PDB entry 5LOV | X-ray diffraction, 2.40 A resolution | chains A and E of the 6 polymer chains in the assembly

# Chain A
Molecule: Tubulin alpha-1B chain
From: Bos taurus
UniProtKB: P81947 (TBA1B_BOVIN); residue numbers follow UniProt; this construct covers 1-451
Chain sequence (451 residues; row label = number of the first residue in the row):
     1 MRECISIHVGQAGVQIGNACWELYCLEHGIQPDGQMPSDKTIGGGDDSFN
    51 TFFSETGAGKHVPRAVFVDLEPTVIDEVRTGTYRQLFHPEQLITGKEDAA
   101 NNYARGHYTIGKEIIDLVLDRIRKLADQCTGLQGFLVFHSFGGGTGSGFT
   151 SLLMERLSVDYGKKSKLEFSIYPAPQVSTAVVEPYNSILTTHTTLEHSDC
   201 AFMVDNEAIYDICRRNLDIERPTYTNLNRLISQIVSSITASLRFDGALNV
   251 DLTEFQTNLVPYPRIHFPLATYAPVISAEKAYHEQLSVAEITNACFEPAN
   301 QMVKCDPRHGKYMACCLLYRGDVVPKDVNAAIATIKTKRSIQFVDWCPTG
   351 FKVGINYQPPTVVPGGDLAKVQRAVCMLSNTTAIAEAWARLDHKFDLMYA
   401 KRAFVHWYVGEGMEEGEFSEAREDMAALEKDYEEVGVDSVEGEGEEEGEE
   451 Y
Not modelled in the structure: 438-451
Bound ions: Ca2+: Asp39, Thr41, Gly44, Glu55; Mg2+: Glu71, Asp98 (together with GTP)
Small-molecule neighbours: GTP (guanosine-5'-triphosphate): Val9, Gly10, Gln11, Ala12, Gln15, Ile16, Asp69, Asp98, Ala99, Ala100, Asn101, Ser140, Gly142, Gly143, Gly144, Thr145, Gly146, Ile171, Pro173, Val177, Ser178, Thr179, Glu183, Asn206, Tyr224, Leu227, Asn228, Ile231

# Chain E
Molecule: Stathmin-4
From: Rattus norvegicus
UniProtKB: P63043 (STMN4_RAT), isoform P63043-3; residues 5-145 here correspond to UniProt positions 76-216 (UniProt number = residue number + 71)
Chain sequence (143 residues; row label = number of the first residue in the row):
     3 MADMEVIELNKCTSGQSFEVILKPPSFDGVPEFNASLPRRRDPSLEEIQK
    53 KLEAAEERRKYQEAELLKHLAEKREHEREVIQKAIEENNNFIKMAKEKLA
   103 QKMESNKENREAHLAAMLERLQEKDKHAEEVRKNKELKEEASR
Not modelled in the structure: 3-7, 27-43, 142-145
Construct notes: initiating methionine (3); expression tag (4)
Curated features (UniProtKB/Swiss-Prot):
  - modified residue: Ser19 (Phosphoserine)

# Interface between chain A and chain E
Pairs across the interface - 57 pairs, chain A then chain E:
  His107(A) - Leu54(E)
  Tyr108(A) - Lys53(E)
  Tyr108(A) - Ala57(E)  hydrophobic
  Tyr108(A) - Arg61(E)
  Thr109(A) - Arg61(E)  hydrogen bond
  Lys112(A) - Glu58(E)  salt bridge
  Glu155(A) - Ile50(E)
  Arg156(A) - Leu47(E)
  Val159(A) - Pro45(E)
  Val159(A) - Ile50(E)  hydrophobic
  His197(A) - Pro45(E)
  Asp245(A) - Cys14(E)
  Asp245(A) - Ser16(E)
  Ala247(A) - Asn12(E)
  Ala247(A) - Ser19(E)
  Leu248(A) - Ser19(E)
  Pro325(A) - Gln18(E)
  Pro325(A) - Phe20(E)  hydrophobic
  Val328(A) - Phe20(E)  hydrophobic
  Asn329(A) - Val8(E)
  Asn329(A) - Phe20(E)
  Asn329(A) - Val22(E)
  Ile332(A) - Val22(E)  hydrophobic
  Lys336(A) - Leu24(E)
  Lys336(A) - Lys25(E)
  Asp345(A) - Pro26(E)
  Cys347(A) - Pro26(E)
  Pro348(A) - Lys25(E)
  Thr349(A) - Ile23(E)
  Thr349(A) - Leu24(E)  hydrogen bond (backbone-backbone)
  Thr349(A) - Lys25(E)  hydrogen bond (backbone-backbone)
  Gly350(A) - Val22(E)
  Phe351(A) - Glu21(E)
  Phe351(A) - Val22(E)  hydrogen bond (backbone-backbone)
  Phe351(A) - Leu24(E)  hydrophobic
  Lys352(A) - Phe20(E)
  Lys352(A) - Glu21(E)
  Val353(A) - Ser19(E)
  Val353(A) - Phe20(E)  hydrogen bond (backbone-backbone)
  Gly354(A) - Gln18(E)
  Ile355(A) - Ser16(E)
  Ile355(A) - Gly17(E)
  Ile355(A) - Gln18(E)  hydrogen bond (backbone-backbone)
  Asn356(A) - Ser16(E)
  Tyr357(A) - Cys14(E)
  Tyr357(A) - Thr15(E)
  Tyr357(A) - Ser16(E)  hydrogen bond (backbone-backbone)
  Tyr357(A) - Gly17(E)
  Tyr357(A) - Gln18(E)  hydrogen bond
  Val409(A) - Gln64(E)
  Gly410(A) - Arg61(E)
  Gly410(A) - Gln64(E)
  Glu411(A) - Arg61(E)  hydrogen bond (backbone-side chain)
  Gly412(A) - Ala57(E)
  Gly412(A) - Arg60(E)  hydrogen bond (backbone-side chain)
  Gly412(A) - Arg61(E)
  Glu414(A) - Arg60(E)  salt bridge
Other interface residues (no listed pair), chain A (37 interface residues in all): Leu152, Ser158, Gly246, Met413
Other interface residues (no listed pair), chain E (28 interface residues in all): Asp44, Ser46, Glu55

# Overview
The interface between chain A and chain E involves 37 residues on one side and 28 on the other, with 10
hydrogen bonds and 2 salt bridges. Among the polar pairs are Lys112(A)-Glu58(E), Glu414(A)-Arg60(E) and
Thr109(A)-Arg61(E). Ligands of chain A: GTP.
Chain A is Tubulin alpha-1B chain (Bos taurus) and chain E is Stathmin-4 (Rattus norvegicus); the structure,
DZ-2384 tubulin complex, was determined by X-ray diffraction.
